8HAG - chains K and I of the 11 polymer chains in the assembly; structure by electron microscopy, 3.20 A resolution.

== Chain K ==
Name: Histone acetyltransferase p300
Source organism: Homo sapiens
Notes: EC 2.3.1.48, 2.3.1.-
UniProtKB: Q09472 (EP300_HUMAN); numbering as in UniProt (aligned over 1048-1836)
Chain sequence (796 residues; numbered 1041 to 1836; the number before each row is that of its first residue):
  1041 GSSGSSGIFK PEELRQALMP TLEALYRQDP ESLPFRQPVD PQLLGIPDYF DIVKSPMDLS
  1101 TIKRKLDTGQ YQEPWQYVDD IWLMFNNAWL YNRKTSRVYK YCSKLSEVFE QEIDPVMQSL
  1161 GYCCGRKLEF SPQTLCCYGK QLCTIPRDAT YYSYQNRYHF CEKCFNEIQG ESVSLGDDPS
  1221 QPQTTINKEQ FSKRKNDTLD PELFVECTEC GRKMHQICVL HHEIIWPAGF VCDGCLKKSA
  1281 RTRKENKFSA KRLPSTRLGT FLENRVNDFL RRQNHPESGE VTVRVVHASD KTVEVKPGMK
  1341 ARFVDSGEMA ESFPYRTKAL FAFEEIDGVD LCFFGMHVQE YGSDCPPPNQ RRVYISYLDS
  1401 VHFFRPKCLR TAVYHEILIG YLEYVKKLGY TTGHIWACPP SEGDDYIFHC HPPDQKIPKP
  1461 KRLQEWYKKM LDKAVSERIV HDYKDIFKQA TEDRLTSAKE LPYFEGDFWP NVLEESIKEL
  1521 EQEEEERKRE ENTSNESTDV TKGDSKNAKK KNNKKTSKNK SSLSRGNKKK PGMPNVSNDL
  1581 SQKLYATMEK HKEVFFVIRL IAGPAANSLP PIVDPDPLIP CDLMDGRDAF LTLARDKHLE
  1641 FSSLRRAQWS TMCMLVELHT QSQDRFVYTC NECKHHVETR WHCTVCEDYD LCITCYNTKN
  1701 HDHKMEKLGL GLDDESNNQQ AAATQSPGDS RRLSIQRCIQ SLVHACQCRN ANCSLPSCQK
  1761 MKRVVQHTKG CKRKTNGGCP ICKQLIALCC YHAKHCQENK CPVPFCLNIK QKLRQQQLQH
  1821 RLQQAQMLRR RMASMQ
Disordered / not traced: 1041-1050, 1205-1231, 1524-1577, 1604-1620, 1665-1836
Construct notes: expression tag (1041-1047)
UniProt features mapped onto this chain:
  - zinc finger: Arg1665 to Asp1713 (ZZ-type), Gly1728 to Ile1809 (TAZ-type 2)
  - region: Tyr1397 to Asp1399 (Interaction with histone)
  - binding site (acetyl-CoA): Leu1398 to Ser1400, Arg1410, Thr1411, Ile1457, Arg1462, Trp1466
  - binding site (Zn(2+)): Cys1670, Cys1673, Cys1683, Cys1686, Cys1692, Cys1695, His1701, His1703
  - modified residue: Lys1180 (N6-acetyllysine), Lys1336 (N6-acetyllysine), Lys1473 (N6-acetyllysine), Lys1499 (N6-acetyllysine), Lys1542 (N6-acetyllysine), Lys1546 (N6-acetyllysine), Lys1549 (N6-acetyllysine), Lys1554 (N6-acetyllysine), Lys1555 (N6-acetyllysine), Lys1558 (N6-acetyllysine), Lys1560 (N6-acetyllysine), Lys1583 (N6-acetyllysine), Lys1699 (N6-acetyllysine), Lys1704 (N6-acetyllysine), Lys1707 (N6-acetyllysine), Ser1726 (Phosphoserine)
  - natural variant: Ser1650 (S1650Y: In a pancreatic cancer sample), Gln1824 (Q1824P: In MKHK2), Arg1831 (deletion: In MKHK2)
  - mutagenesis: Phe1170 (F1170E: Increased acetyltransferase activity), Cys1204 (C1204R: Increased acetyltransferase activity), Glu1242 (E1242K: Increased acetyltransferase activity), Thr1357 (T1357L: 40% decrease in activity; T1357R: 40% decrease in activity. 90% decrease in activity; when associated with R-1505; R-1625 and R-1628), Ser1396 (S1396R: Loss of activity; when associated with R-1397; S1396W: Loss of activity; when associated with W-1396), Tyr1397 (Y1397R: Loss of activity; when associated with R-1396; Y1397W: Loss of activity; when associated with W-1397), Asp1399 (D1399Y: Abolished acetyltransferase and acyltransferase activities. Abolishes autoacetylation. Does not interact with TFAP2A and inhibits transcriptional coactivation of TFAP2A by CITED2 ...), Tyr1467 (Y1467F: Abolishes autoacetylation. Loss of acetyltransferase activity), Phe1504 (F1504A: Abolished acetyltransferase activity), Glu1505 (E1505R: 90% decrease in activity; when associated with R-1625 and R-1628. 90% decrease in activity; when associated with R-1357; R-1625 and R-1628), Asp1625 (D1625R: 70% decrease in activity; when associated with R-1628. 90% decrease in activity; when associated with R-1505 and R-1628. 90% decrease in activity; when associated with R-1357 ...), Asp1628 (D1628R: 70% decrease in activity; when associated with R-1625. 90% decrease in activity; when associated with E-1505 and R-1625. 90% decrease in activity; when associated with R-1357 ...), 1 further mutagenesis entry in UniProt
Reported in the primary citation:
  - post-translational modification sites: Lys1542, Lys1546, Lys1549, Lys1550, Lys1551, Lys1554, Lys1555, Lys1558, Lys1560
  - binding site for the 180-nt DNA strand: Arg1133, Lys1134
  - binding site for the 180-nt DNA strand (chain I): Arg1137, Lys1140
  - mutagenesis - R1133A/K1134A/R1137A/K1140A, R1133E/K1134E/R1137E/K1140E: decreased catalytic activity
  - mutagenesis - Y1467F: abolished catalytic activity

== Chain I ==
Molecule: 180-nt DNA strand
Source organism: Homo sapiens
Sequence (180 nucleotides; row label = number of the first residue in the row):
     1 ATCCGTCCGT TACCGCCATC AATATCCACC TGCAGATTCT ACCAAAAGTG TATTTGGAAA
    61 CTGCTCCATC AAAAGGCATG TTCAGCTGAA TTCAGCTGAA CATGCCTTTT GATGGAGCAG
   121 TTTCCAAATA CACTTTTGGT AGAATCTGCA GGTGGATATT GATGGCGGTA ACGGACGGAT
Disordered / not traced: 1-17, 165-180

== Chain K / chain I interface ==
Contacting residue pairs (5; chain K residue first):
  Arg1137(K) - DA71(I)  phosphate contact
  Arg1137(K) - DA72(I)  salt bridge to the phosphate
  Lys1140(K) - DA71(I)  phosphate contact
  Tyr1141(K) - DA72(I)  phosphate contact
  Lys1459(K) - DA143(I)  salt bridge to the phosphate
Other interface residues (no listed pair), chain K (5 interface residues in all): Thr1135
Other interface residues (no listed pair), chain I (4 interface residues in all): DC70

== In short ==
Chain K and chain I form an interface of 5 and 4 residues respectively; the contacts include 2 salt bridges.
Among the polar pairs are Arg1137(K)-DA72(I) and Lys1459(K)-DA143(I). The paper reports a binding site for the
180-nt DNA strand at Arg1133(K) and Lys1134(K); R1133A/K1134A/R1137A/K1140A and R1133E/K1134E/R1137E/K1140E of
chain K reduce catalytic activity.
Chain K is Histone acetyltransferase p300 and chain I is a 180-nt DNA strand, both from Homo sapiens; the
structure, Cryo-EM structure of the p300 catalytic core bound to the H4K12acK16ac nucleosome, class 1 (3.2
angstrom ..., was determined by electron microscopy (same publication as 8HAH, 8HAI, 8HAJ, 8HAK, 8HAL, 8HAM
and 8HAN).
